PDB entry 6UWH | X-ray diffraction, 2.30 A resolution | chains A and C of the 3 polymer chains in the assembly

# Chain A
Protein: I-OnuI-e-Therm-hChr11v1
Source organism: synthetic construct
Sequence (296 residues; each row starts with the number of its first residue):
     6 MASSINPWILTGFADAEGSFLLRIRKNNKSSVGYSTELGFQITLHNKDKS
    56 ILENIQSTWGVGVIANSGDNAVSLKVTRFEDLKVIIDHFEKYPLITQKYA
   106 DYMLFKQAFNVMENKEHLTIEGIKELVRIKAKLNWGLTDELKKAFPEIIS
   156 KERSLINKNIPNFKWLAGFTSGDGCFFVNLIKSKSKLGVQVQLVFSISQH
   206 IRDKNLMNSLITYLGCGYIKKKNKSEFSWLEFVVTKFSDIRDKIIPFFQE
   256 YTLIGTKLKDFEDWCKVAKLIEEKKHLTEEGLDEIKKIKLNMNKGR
Unresolved in the structure: 6-7
Metal / ion sites: Ca2+ site 1: Ala21, Asp178 (shared with 1 residue of chain B; DA16(C) of chain C); Ca2+ site 2: Glu22, Gly177 (shared with 1 residue of chain B); Ca2+ site 3: Glu22, Thr48 (shared with DT15(C), DA16(C) of chain C)
Reported in the primary citation:
  - binding site for the 26-nt DNA strand: Ser203, Glu236
  - specificity-determining residues: Ser203, Glu236

# Chain C
Molecule: 26-nt DNA strand
Sequence (26 nucleotides; row label = number of the first residue in the row):
     1 CCTAAAAGGTCGAATAAGTGGAAACC
Metal / ion sites: Ca2+ site 1: DT15, DA16 (shared with Glu22(A), Thr48(A) of chain A); Ca2+ site 2: DA16 (shared with Ala21(A), Asp178(A) of chain A; 1 residue of chain B)

# How chain A and chain C interact
Pairs across the interface (47; chain A residue first):
  Ala21(A) with DA16(C), phosphate contact
  Glu22(A) with DT15(C), phosphate contact; DA16(C), phosphate contact
  Gly23(A) with DA17(C), phosphate contact
  Ser24(A) with DA16(C), sugar contact; DA17(C), hydrogen bond to the phosphate
  Phe25(A) with DG18(C), phosphate contact
  Arg28(A) with DT19(C), base contact; DG20(C), hydrogen bond to the base
  Arg30(A) with DG20(C), hydrogen bond to the base; DG21(C), hydrogen bond to the base; DA22(C), base contact
  Gln46(A) with DA17(C), base contact; DG18(C), hydrogen bond to the base
  Thr48(A) with DT15(C), phosphate contact
  His50(A) with DA14(C), sugar contact
  Lys80(A) with DG18(C), hydrogen bond to the base; DT19(C), base contact
  Lys103(A) with DA17(C), salt bridge to the phosphate
  Leu138(A) with DG18(C), phosphate contact
  Asn139(A) with DA17(C), phosphate contact; DG18(C), hydrogen bond to the phosphate
  Trp140(A) with DA17(C), sugar contact; DG18(C), hydrogen bond to the phosphate
  Thr143(A) with DT19(C), phosphate contact
  Asp178(A) with DA16(C), phosphate contact
  Ile186(A) with DA5(C), base contact; DA6(C), base contact
  Gln195(A) with DA4(C), base contact; DA5(C), hydrogen bond to the base
  Gln197(A) with DA5(C), hydrogen bond to the base; DA6(C), hydrogen bond to the base
  Tyr223(A) with DA6(C), phosphate contact; DA7(C), phosphate contact
  Lys225(A) with DA7(C), base contact; DG8(C), hydrogen bond to the base
  Lys227(A) with DG9(C), hydrogen bond to the base; DT10(C), base contact
  Thr240(A) with DA5(C), sugar contact; DA6(C), hydrogen bond to the phosphate
  Lys241(A) with DA5(C), phosphate contact; DA6(C), hydrogen bond to the phosphate
  Phe242(A) with DA5(C), hydrogen bond to the phosphate
  His281(A) with DA4(C), salt bridge to the phosphate
  Leu282(A) with DT3(C), phosphate contact
  Lys299(A) with DA14(C), hydrogen bond to the base
  Gly300(A) with DA14(C), hydrogen bond to the base
Other interface residues (no listed pair), chain A (43 interface residues in all): Leu49, Ser72, Asn75, Ala76, Asp106, Lys135, Gly141, Asn184, Ser190, Arg207, Trp234, Ser243, Asn298
Other interface residues (no listed pair), chain C (18 interface residues in all): DC11

# In short
43 residues of chain A and 18 residues of chain C are in contact, with 18 hydrogen bonds and 2 salt bridges.
Among the polar pairs are Arg28(A)-DG20(C), Arg30(A)-DG20(C) and Arg30(A)-DG21(C). The paper reports a binding
site for the 26-nt DNA strand at Ser203(A) and Glu236(A); specificity determinants Ser203(A) and Glu236(A).
Here chain A is I-OnuI-e-Therm-hChr11v1 (synthetic construct) and chain C is a 26-nt DNA strand. Entry 6UWH
(Intermediate engineered variant of I-OnuI meganuclease with improved thermostability and partially altered
specificity) was determined by X-ray diffraction together with 6UVW, 6UW0, 6UWG, 6UWJ and 6UWK from the same
study.
